6TAJ - chain AAA; structure by X-ray diffraction, 1.60 A resolution.

# Chain AAA
Name: Orotate phosphoribosyltransferase
Source organism: Escherichia coli (strain K12)
Notes: EC 2.4.2.10
UniProt: P0A7E3 (PYRE_ECOLI); numbering as in UniProt (aligned over 1-213)
Amino-acid sequence (213 residues; each row starts with the number of its first residue):
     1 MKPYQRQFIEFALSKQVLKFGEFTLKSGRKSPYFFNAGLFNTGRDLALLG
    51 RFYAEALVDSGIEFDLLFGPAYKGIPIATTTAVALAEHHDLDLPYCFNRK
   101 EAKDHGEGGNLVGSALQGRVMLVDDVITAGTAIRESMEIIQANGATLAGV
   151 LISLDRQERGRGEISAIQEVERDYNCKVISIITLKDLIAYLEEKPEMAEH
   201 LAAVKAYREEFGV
Unresolved in the structure: 102-108
Residues lining bound ligands: orotic acid (ORO): Leu25, Lys26, Phe34, Phe35, Val126, Thr128, Arg156

# In short
Ligands of chain AAA: orotic acid.
Chain AAA is Orotate phosphoribosyltransferase (Escherichia coli (strain K12)); the structure, Crystal
structure of Escherichia coli Orotate Phosphoribosyltransferase in complex with Orotic acid 1.60 Angstrom
resolution, was determined by X-ray diffraction (same publication as 6TAK and 6TAI).
